PDB entry 9G27 | electron microscopy, 2.80 A resolution | chains B and I of the 15 polymer chains in the assembly

[Chain B]
Name: DNA-directed RNA polymerase I subunit RPA135
From: Saccharomyces cerevisiae
Notes: EC 2.7.7.6
UniProtKB: P22138 (RPA2_YEAST); residues 1-1203 here = UniProt positions 1-1203
Chain sequence (1203 residues; numbered 1 to 1203; the number before each row is that of its first residue):
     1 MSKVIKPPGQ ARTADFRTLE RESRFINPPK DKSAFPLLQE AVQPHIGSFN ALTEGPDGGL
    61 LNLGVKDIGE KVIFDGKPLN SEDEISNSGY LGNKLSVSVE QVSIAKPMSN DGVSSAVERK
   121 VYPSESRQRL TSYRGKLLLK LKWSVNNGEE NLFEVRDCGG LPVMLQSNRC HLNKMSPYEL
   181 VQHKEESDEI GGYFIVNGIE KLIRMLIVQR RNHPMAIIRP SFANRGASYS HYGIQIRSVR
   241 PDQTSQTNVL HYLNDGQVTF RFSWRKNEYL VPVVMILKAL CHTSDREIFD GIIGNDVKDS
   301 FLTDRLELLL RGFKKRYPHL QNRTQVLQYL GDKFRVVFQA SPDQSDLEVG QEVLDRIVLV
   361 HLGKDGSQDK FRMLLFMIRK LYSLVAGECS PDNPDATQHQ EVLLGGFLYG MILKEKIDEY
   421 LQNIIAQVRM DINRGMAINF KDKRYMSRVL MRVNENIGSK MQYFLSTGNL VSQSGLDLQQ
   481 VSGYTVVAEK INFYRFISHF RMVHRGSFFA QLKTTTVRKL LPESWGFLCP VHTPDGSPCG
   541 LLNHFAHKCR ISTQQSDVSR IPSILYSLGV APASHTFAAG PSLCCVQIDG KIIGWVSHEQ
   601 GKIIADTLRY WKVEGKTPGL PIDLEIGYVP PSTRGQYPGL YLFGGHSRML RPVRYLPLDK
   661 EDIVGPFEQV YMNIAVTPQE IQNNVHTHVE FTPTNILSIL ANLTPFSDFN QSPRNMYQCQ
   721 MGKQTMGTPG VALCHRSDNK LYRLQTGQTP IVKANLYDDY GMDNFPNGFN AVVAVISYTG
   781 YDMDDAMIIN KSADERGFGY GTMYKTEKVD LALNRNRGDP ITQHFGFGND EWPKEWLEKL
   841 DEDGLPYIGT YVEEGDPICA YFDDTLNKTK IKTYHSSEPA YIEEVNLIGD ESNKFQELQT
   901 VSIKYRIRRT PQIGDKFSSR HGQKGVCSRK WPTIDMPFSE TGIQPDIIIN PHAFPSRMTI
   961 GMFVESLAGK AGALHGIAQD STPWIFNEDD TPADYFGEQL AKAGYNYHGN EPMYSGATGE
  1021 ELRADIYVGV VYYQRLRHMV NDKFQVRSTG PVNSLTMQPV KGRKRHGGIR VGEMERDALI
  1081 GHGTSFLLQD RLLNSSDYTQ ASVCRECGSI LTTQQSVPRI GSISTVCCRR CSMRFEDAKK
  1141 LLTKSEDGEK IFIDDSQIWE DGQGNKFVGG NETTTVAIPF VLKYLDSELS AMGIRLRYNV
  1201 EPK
Disordered / not traced: 1-10, 79-88, 112-115, 1136-1154, 1203
Bound ions: Zn2+: Cys1104, Cys1107, Cys1128, Cys1131
UniProt features mapped onto this chain:
  - zinc finger: Cys1104 to Cys1131 (C4-type)
  - modified residue: Ser2 (N-acetylserine), Ser81 (Phosphoserine), Ser1156 (Phosphoserine)
  - mutagenesis: Cys1104 (C1104A: No effect; when associated with A-1107; A-1128 and A-1131), Cys1107 (C1107A: Lethal. Abolishes recruitment of RPA1 to Pol I. No effect; when associated with A-1104; A-1128 and A-1131), Cys1127 (C1127R: Responsible of suppression of RPA190-5 and RPA190-1 mutations), Cys1128 (C1128A: No effect; when associated with A-1104; A-1107 and A-1131), Cys1131 (C1131A: No effect; when associated with A-1104; A-1107 and A-1128)

[Chain I]
Name: DNA-directed RNA polymerase I subunit RPA12
From: Saccharomyces cerevisiae
UniProtKB: P32529 (RPA12_YEAST); residues 1-125 here = UniProt positions 1-125
Chain sequence (125 residues; each row starts with the number of its first residue):
     1 MSVVGSLIFC LDCGDLLENP NAVLGSNVEC SQCKAIYPKS QFSNLKVVTT TADDAFPSSL
    61 RAKKSVVKTS LKKNELKDGA TIKEKCPQCG NEEMNYHTLQ LRSADEGATV FYTCTSCGYK
   121 FRTNN
Disordered / not traced: 1, 65-94, 125
Bound ions: Zn2+: Cys10, Cys13, Cys30, Cys33
UniProt features mapped onto this chain:
  - zinc finger: Cys10 to Cys33 (C4-type), Ile82 to Arg122 (TFIIS-type)
  - binding site (Zn(2+)): Cys10, Cys13, Cys30, Cys33, Cys86, Cys89, Cys114, Cys117
  - mutagenesis: Cys10 (C10S: Severe growth defect), Cys13 (C13S: No effect), Cys30 (C30S: Limited growth defect), Cys33 (C33S: No effect)
What the authors report for this chain:
  - catalytic residues: Asp105, Glu106 (proposed by the authors, not directly observed)

[Interface between chain B and chain I]
Contacting residue pairs (48):
  Ser284(B) with Cys13(I); Gly14(I), hydrogen bond (side chain-backbone)
  Asp285(B) with Gly14(I), hydrogen bond (backbone-backbone); Asp15(I); Leu16(I)
  Arg286(B) with Phe9(I); Gly14(I), hydrogen bond (backbone-backbone)
  Phe289(B) with Val4(I), hydrophobic; Phe9(I), hydrophobic
  Val297(B) with Val4(I), hydrophobic
  Ser300(B) with Val48(I), hydrogen bond (side chain-backbone); Thr49(I)
  Thr303(B) with Leu7(I)
  Asp304(B) with Val47(I); Thr49(I)
  Glu307(B) with Ser6(I), hydrogen bond; Leu7(I)
  Leu310(B) with Leu16(I), hydrophobic
  Arg311(B) with Ser6(I); Leu16(I); Leu17(I), hydrogen bond (side chain-backbone); Asn19(I)
  Lys314(B) with Asp15(I), salt bridge; Leu16(I), hydrogen bond (side chain-backbone)
  Lys315(B) with Glu18(I), salt bridge
  Gln321(B) with Ser31(I), hydrogen bond; Gln32(I), hydrogen bond (backbone-side chain)
  Gln600(B) with Arg102(I)
  Ile603(B) with Gln100(I); Leu101(I); Arg102(I)
  Asp606(B) with Leu99(I); Gln100(I)
  Thr607(B) with Leu101(I), hydrogen bond (side chain-backbone)
  Tyr610(B) with Leu101(I), hydrophobic; Phe111(I), hydrophobic; Arg122(I), hydrogen bond
  Trp611(B) with Arg102(I)
  Tyr655(B) with Leu99(I)
  Pro657(B) with Phe111(I), hydrophobic
  Ile681(B) with Asn95(I), hydrogen bond (backbone-side chain)
  Asn683(B) with Asn95(I); Tyr96(I), hydrogen bond (side chain-backbone)
  Asn684(B) with Tyr96(I), hydrogen bond (backbone-backbone); His97(I); Thr98(I), hydrogen bond (side chain-backbone)
  His686(B) with His97(I), hydrogen bond (backbone-side chain)
  Thr687(B) with His97(I)
Also at the interface, not in a pair above, chain B (32 interface residues in all): Asn322, Arg634, Leu658, Pro678, Val685
Also at the interface, not in a pair above, chain I (31 interface residues in all): Ser2, Asp54, Ser103, Ala104, Lys120

[Overview]
32 residues of chain B and 31 residues of chain I are in contact; the contacts include 16 hydrogen bonds and 2
salt bridges. Polar contacts include Lys314(B)-Asp15(I), Lys315(B)-Glu18(I) and Ser284(B)-Gly14(I). From
UniProt: 5 mutagenesis sites on chain B; 8 Zn2+-binding residues and 4 mutagenesis sites on chain I. From the
paper: catalytic residues Asp105(I) and Glu106(I).
Here chain B is DNA-directed RNA polymerase I subunit RPA135 and chain I is DNA-directed RNA polymerase I
subunit RPA12, both from Saccharomyces cerevisiae. Entry 9G27 (Yeast RNA polymerase I elongation complex
stalled by an apurinic site, pre-translocation state) was determined by electron microscopy, deposited
together with 9G1V, 9G1X, 9G23, 9G24, 9G26, 9G29, 9G2B and 9G2C.
